5I0K - chain A; structure by X-ray diffraction, 3.20 A resolution.

# Chain A
Name: Phthiocerol synthesis polyketide synthase type I PpsC
Source organism: Mycobacterium tuberculosis
Notes: EC 2.3.1.41
Reference sequence: P96202 (PPSC_MYCTU); residues 921-1217 here = UniProt positions 921-1217
Sequence (322 residues; numbered 900 to 1221; the number before each row is that of its first residue):
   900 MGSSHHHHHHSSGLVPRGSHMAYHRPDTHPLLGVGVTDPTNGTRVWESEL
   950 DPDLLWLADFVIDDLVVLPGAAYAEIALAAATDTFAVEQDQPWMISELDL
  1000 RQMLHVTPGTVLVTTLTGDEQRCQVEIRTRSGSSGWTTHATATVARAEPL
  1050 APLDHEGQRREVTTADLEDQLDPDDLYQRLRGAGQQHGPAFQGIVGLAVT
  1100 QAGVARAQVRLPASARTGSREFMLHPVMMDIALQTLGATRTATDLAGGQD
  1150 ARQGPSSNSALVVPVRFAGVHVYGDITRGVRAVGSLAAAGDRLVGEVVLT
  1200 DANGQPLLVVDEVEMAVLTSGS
Unresolved in the structure: 900-925, 1050-1061, 1146-1159, 1217-1221
Sequence notes: initiating methionine (900); expression tag (901-920, 1218-1221); engineered mutation Phe959 (His in P96202)
Ligand contacts: crotonyl coenzyme A (COO): Phe959, Ile961, Leu967, Pro968, Gly969, Leu999, Arg1000, Gln1001, Met1002, Val1162, Pro1163, Val1164
Curated features (UniProtKB/Swiss-Prot):
  - active site: Asp1129 (Proton donor)
From the paper describing this entry:
  - binding site for crotonyl coenzyme A: Leu999 to Met1002, Val1162 to Val1164
  - mutagenesis - H959F: abolished catalytic activity

# Summary
Bound to chain A: crotonyl coenzyme A. From UniProt: active-site residue Asp1129. From the paper: a binding
site for crotonyl coenzyme A at Leu999 and Val1162; H959F abolishes catalytic activity.
Chain A is Phthiocerol synthesis polyketide synthase type I PpsC (Mycobacterium tuberculosis); the structure,
Insights into Substrate Modification by Dehydratases from Type I Polyketide Synthases, was determined by X-ray
diffraction together with 5L84 and 5NJI from the same study.
